Entry 8IUM (electron microscopy, 3.14 A resolution); this record covers chains A and R of the 6 polymer chains in the assembly.

== Chain A ==
Protein: G subunit alpha (q)
From: Homo sapiens
Sequence (361 residues; each row starts with the number of its first residue; note: 122 numbers in that range are skipped by the numbering (no residue carries them; nothing is unmodelled there); a row labelled like 61A-61Z holds insertion residues (61A, then the next letters in order)):
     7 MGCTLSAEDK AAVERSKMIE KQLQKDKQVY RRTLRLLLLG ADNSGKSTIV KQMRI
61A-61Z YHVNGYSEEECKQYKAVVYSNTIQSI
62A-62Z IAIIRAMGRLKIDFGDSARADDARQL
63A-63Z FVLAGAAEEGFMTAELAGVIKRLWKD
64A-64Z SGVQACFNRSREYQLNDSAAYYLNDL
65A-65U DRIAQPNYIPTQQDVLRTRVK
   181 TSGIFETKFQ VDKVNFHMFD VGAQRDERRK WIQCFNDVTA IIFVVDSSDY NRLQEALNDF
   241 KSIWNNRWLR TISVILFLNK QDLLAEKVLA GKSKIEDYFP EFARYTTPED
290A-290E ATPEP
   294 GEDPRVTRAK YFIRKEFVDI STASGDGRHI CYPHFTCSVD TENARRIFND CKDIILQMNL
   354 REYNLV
Not modelled in the structure: 7-10, 61A-61Z, 62A-62Z, 63A-63Z, 64A-64Z, 65A-65U, 290A-290E

== Chain R ==
Protein: Prostaglandin F2-alpha receptor
From: Homo sapiens
Reference sequence: P43088 (PF2R_HUMAN); numbering as in UniProt (aligned over 1-359)
Sequence (359 residues; numbered 1 to 359; the number before each row is that of its first residue):
     1 MSMNNSKQLV SPAAALLSNT TCQTENRLSV FFSVIFMTVG ILSNSLAIAI LMKAYQRFRQ
    61 KSKASFLLLA SGLVITDFFG HLINGAIAVF VYASDKEWIR FDQSNVLCSI FGICMVFSGL
   121 CPLLLGSVMA IERCIGVTKP IFHSTKITSK HVKMMLSGVC LFAVFIALLP ILGHRDYKIQ
   181 ASRTWCFYNT EDIKDWEDRF YLLLFSFLGL LALGVSLLCN AITGITLLRV KFKSQQHRQG
   241 RSHHLEMVIQ LLAIMCVSCI CWSPFLVTMA NIGINGNHSL ETCETTLFAL RMATWNQILD
   301 PWVYILLRKA VLKNLYKLAS QCCGVHVISL HIWELSSIKN SLKVAAISES PVAEKSAST
Not modelled in the structure: 1-28, 238-239, 324-359
Disulfide bonds: Cys-108/Cys-186
Residues lining bound ligands: Tafluprost acid (S2F; (Z)-7-[(1R,2R,3R,5S)-2-[(E)-3,3-bis(fluoranyl)-4-phenoxy-but-1-enyl]-3,5-bis(oxidanyl)cyclopentyl]hept-5-enoic acid): Ser-33, Phe-36, Met-37, Gly-80, His-81, Asn-84, Gly-85, Tyr-92, Met-115, Ser-118, Gly-119, Thr-184, Trp-185, Phe-187, Phe-205, Trp-262, Phe-265, Leu-287, Leu-290, Arg-291, Ala-293, Thr-294, Gln-297
Swiss-Prot annotation at these positions:
  - glycosylation (N-linked (GlcNAc...) asparagine): Asn-4, Asn-19
Reported in the primary citation:
  - binding site for Tafluprost acid: Ser-33, His-81, Asn-84, Tyr-92, Met-115, Ser-118, Thr-184, Arg-291, Thr-294, Gln-297
  - mutagenesis - S33A, Y92A, M115A, T184A, R291A, T294A: decreased signaling in response to Tafluprost acid
  - mutagenesis - N84T: unchanged signaling in response to Tafluprost acid
  - specificity-determining residues: Ser-33, Thr-294 (by similarity / conservation)
  - mutagenesis - H244A, E246A: decreased signaling with G subunit alpha (q) (chain A)
  - mutagenesis - S62A: abolished signaling with G subunit alpha (q) (chain A)

== How chain A and chain R interact ==
Residue-residue contacts (40; chain A residue first):
  Gln-34(A) with Lys-150(R)
  Arg-37(A) with Ser-144(R); Thr-145(R)
  Arg-38(A) with Thr-145(R)
  Leu-40(A) with Thr-145(R)
  Val-194(A) with Ile-141(R), hydrophobic
  Asp-217(A) with Gln-60(R); Lys-61(R)
  Thr-251(A) with Lys-61(R), hydrogen bond
  Phe-341(A) with Ile-141(R), hydrophobic
  Lys-345(A) with Pro-140(R)
  Ile-348(A) with Pro-140(R), hydrophobic; Ile-141(R), hydrophobic; Ser-144(R)
  Leu-349(A) with Val-137(R), hydrophobic
  Gln-350(A) with His-244(R)
  Met-351(A) with Lys-61(R); Ser-62(R), hydrogen bond
  Asn-352(A) with Gly-136(R)
  Leu-353(A) with His-243(R); His-244(R); Met-247(R), hydrophobic
  Arg-354(A) with Phe-58(R); His-243(R)
  Glu-355(A) with Phe-58(R); Ser-62(R); Ala-64(R); Ser-65(R); Phe-66(R)
  Tyr-356(A) with Phe-66(R), hydrophobic; Arg-133(R); Met-247(R), hydrophobic
  Asn-357(A) with His-243(R); Glu-246(R), hydrogen bond; Met-247(R)
  Leu-358(A) with Ala-54(R), hydrophobic; Leu-67(R), hydrophobic; Ala-310(R)
  Val-359(A) with Phe-58(R); His-243(R)
Also at the interface, not in a pair above, chain R (33 interface residues in all): Ile-50, Leu-51, Lys-63, Glu-132, His-143, Thr-148, Leu-227, Ser-242, Ile-305, Arg-308, Val-311
Interface features reported in the paper:
  - residue pairs: Ser-62(R)/Glu-355(A)

== Summary ==
Chain A and chain R form an interface of 21 and 33 residues respectively, with 3 hydrogen bonds. Polar pairs
include Thr-251(A)/Lys-61(R), Met-351(A)/Ser-62(R) and Asn-357(A)/Glu-246(R). The paper describes a contact
between Ser-62(R) and Glu-355(A). From the paper: a binding site for Tafluprost acid at Ser-33(R), His-81(R)
and Asn-84(R) among others; S33A, Y92A and M115A of chain R, among others, reduce signaling in response to
Tafluprost acid; 10 substitutions were tested in all.
Chain A is G subunit alpha (q) and chain R is Prostaglandin F2-alpha receptor, both from Homo sapiens; the
structure, Cryo-EM structure of the tafluprost acid-bound human PTGFR-Gq complex, was determined by electron
microscopy together with 8IUK and 8IUL from the same study.
